PDB entry 6MZV | electron microscopy, 3.40 A resolution | chains A and E of the 42 polymer chains in the assembly

[Chain A (and E)]
Protein: Microcompartments protein
From: Haliangium ochraceum (strain DSM 14365 / JCM 11303 / SMP-2)
Notes: chain E of this document is another copy of the same molecule, construct and numbering; everything in this record applies to it too
UniProtKB: D0LID6 (D0LID6_HALO1); residue numbers follow UniProt; this construct covers 1-212
Chain sequence (212 residues; numbered 1 to 212; the number before each row is that of its first residue):
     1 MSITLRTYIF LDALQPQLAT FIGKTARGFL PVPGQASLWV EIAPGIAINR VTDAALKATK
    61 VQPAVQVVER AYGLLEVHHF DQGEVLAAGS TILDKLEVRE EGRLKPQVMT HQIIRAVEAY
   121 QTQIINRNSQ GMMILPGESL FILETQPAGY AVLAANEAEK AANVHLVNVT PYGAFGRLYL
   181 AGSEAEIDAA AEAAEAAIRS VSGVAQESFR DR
Not modelled in the structure: 1-3, 206-212

[How chain A and chain E interact]
Contacting residue pairs (6):
  G28(A) with L30(E)
  F29(A) with L30(E); Q62(E)
  L30(A) with G28(E); F29(E)
  V32(A) with F29(E), hydrophobic
Interface residues without a listed pair, chain A (5 interface residues in all): P31

[In short]
5 residues of chain A and 4 residues of chain E are in contact.
Both chains are Microcompartments protein (Haliangium ochraceum (strain DSM 14365 / JCM 11303 / SMP-2)). Entry
6MZV (Cryo-EM structure of the HO BMC shell: BMC-TD focused structure, widened inner ring) was determined by
electron microscopy together with 6MZU, 6MZX, 6MZY, 6N06, 6N07, 6N09, 6N0F and 6N0G from the same study.
